Entry 9CMA (electron microscopy, 3.97 A resolution); this record covers chains B and C of the 6 polymer chains in the assembly.

== Chain B (and C) ==
Protein: Proliferating cell nuclear antigen
Source organism: Homo sapiens
Notes: chain C of this document is another copy of the same molecule, construct and numbering; everything in this record applies to it too
Reference sequence: P12004 (PCNA_HUMAN); residue numbers follow UniProt; this construct covers 1-261
Chain sequence (261 residues; row label = number of the first residue in the row):
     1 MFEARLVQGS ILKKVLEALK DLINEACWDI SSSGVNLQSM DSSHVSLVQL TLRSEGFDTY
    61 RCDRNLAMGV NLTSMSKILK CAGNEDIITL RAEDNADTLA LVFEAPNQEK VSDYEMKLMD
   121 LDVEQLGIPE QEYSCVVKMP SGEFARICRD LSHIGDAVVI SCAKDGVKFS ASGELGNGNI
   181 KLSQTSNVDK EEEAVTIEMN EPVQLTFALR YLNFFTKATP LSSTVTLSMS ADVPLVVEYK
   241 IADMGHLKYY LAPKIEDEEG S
Cystine bridges: C135-C162

== Interface between chain B and chain C ==
Residue-residue contacts - 9 pairs, chain B then chain C:
  S74(B) - L175(C)
  K110(B) - R146(C)
  V111(B) - K181(C)
  D113(B) - N179(C)
  Y114(B) - I180(C)
  E115(B) - N177(C)  hydrogen bond (side chain-backbone)
  K117(B) - E174(C)  hydrogen bond (side chain-backbone)
  K117(B) - L175(C)
  K117(B) - G176(C)
Other interface residues (no listed pair), chain B (10 interface residues in all): I78, E109, M116
Other interface residues (no listed pair), chain C (12 interface residues in all): D150, G173, T185, V188

== Overview ==
Chain B and chain C form an interface of 10 and 12 residues respectively; the contacts include 2 hydrogen
bonds. Polar contacts include E115(B)-N177(C) and K117(B)-E174(C).
Both chains are Proliferating cell nuclear antigen (Homo sapiens). Entry 9CMA (Cryo-EM structure of FAN1
R507H-PCNA-DNA in final state) was determined by electron microscopy (same publication as 9CG4, 9CHM and
9CL7).
